Entry 3U6M (X-ray diffraction, 2.10 A resolution); this record covers chains A and C of the 3 polymer chains in the assembly.

Chain A:
Name: Formamidopyrimidine-DNA glycosylase
Organism: Geobacillus stearothermophilus
Notes: EC 3.2.2.23
UniProt: P84131 (P84131_GEOSE); numbering as in UniProt (aligned over 2-274)
Amino-acid sequence (273 residues; row label = number of the first residue in the row):
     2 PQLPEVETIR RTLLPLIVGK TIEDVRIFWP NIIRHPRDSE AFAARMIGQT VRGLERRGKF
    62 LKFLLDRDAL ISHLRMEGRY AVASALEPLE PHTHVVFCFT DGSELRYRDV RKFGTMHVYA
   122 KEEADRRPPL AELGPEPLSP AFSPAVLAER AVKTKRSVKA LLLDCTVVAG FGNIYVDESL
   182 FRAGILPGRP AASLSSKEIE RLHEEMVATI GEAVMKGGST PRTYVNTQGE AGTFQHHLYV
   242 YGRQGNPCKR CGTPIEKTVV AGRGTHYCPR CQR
Disordered / not traced: 217-237
Construct notes: engineered mutation Cys166 (Gln in P84131), Pro222 (Val in P84131)
Bound ions: Zn2+: Cys249, Cys252, Cys269, Cys272
Reported in the primary citation:
  - binding site for the 16-nt DNA strand (chain C): Phe114
  - conformationally variable residues (order/disorder transition): Lys217 to His237

Chain C:
Molecule: 16-nt DNA strand
Sequence (16 nucleotides; numbered 0 to 15; the number before each row is that of its first residue; numbering starts at 0):
     0 TGCGTCCTGG TXTACC
Disordered / not traced: 0-6, 14-15
Modified positions: 8OG (8-oxo-2'-deoxy-guanosine-5'-monophosphate) at position 8; CX2 (2'-deoxy-5'-O-{(R)-hydroxy[(2-sulfanylethyl)amino]phosphoryl}cytidine) at position 11

How chain A and chain C interact:
Pairs across the interface (27):
  Gln3(A) with DG9(C), phosphate contact
  Lys60(A) with DG9(C), salt bridge to the phosphate
  Phe61(A) with DT10(C), sugar contact
  His74(A) with DG9(C), hydrogen bond to the phosphate; DT10(C), salt bridge to the phosphate
  Arg76(A) with DG9(C), hydrogen bond to the base; DT10(C), hydrogen bond to the sugar
  Met77(A) with 8OG_8(C), base contact
  Arg112(A) with DT7(C), base contact; 8OG_8(C), base contact
  Phe114(A) with 8OG_8(C), base contact; DG9(C), base contact
  Pro129(A) with DT12(C), phosphate contact
  Pro130(A) with CX2_11(C), base contact
  Ala132(A) with CX2_11(C), base contact
  Glu133(A) with CX2_11(C), base contact
  Leu134(A) with CX2_11(C), base contact
  Cys166(A) with CX2_11(C), covalent bond
  Thr167(A) with CX2_11(C), base contact
  Gly173(A) with DG9(C), phosphate contact
  Asn174(A) with 8OG_8(C), hydrogen bond to the phosphate; DG9(C), hydrogen bond to the phosphate
  Tyr242(A) with 8OG_8(C), phosphate contact
  Arg264(A) with 8OG_8(C), salt bridge to the phosphate; DG9(C), salt bridge to the phosphate
  Gly265(A) with DT7(C), phosphate contact; 8OG_8(C), hydrogen bond to the phosphate

Overview:
20 residues of chain A face 6 of chain C across their interface; the contacts include 1 covalent bond, 6
hydrogen bonds and 4 salt bridges. Among the polar pairs are Arg76(A)-DG9(C), Arg76(A)-DT10(C) and
His74(A)-DG9(C). The paper reports a binding site for the 16-nt DNA strand (chain C) at Phe114(A);
conformational variability at Lys217(A).
Chain A is Formamidopyrimidine-DNA glycosylase (Geobacillus stearothermophilus) and chain C is a 16-nt DNA
strand; the structure, Structural effects of sequence context on lesion recognition by MutM, was determined by
X-ray diffraction, deposited together with 3U6D, 3U6E, 3U6L, 3U6O, 3U6P and 3U6S.
